Entry 4TW8 (X-ray diffraction, 3.00 A resolution); this record covers chain A.

[Chain A]
Protein: Peptidyl-prolyl cis-trans isomerase FKBP4
Organism: Homo sapiens
Notes: EC 5.2.1.8
UniProtKB: Q02790 (FKBP4_HUMAN); residues 21-255 here = UniProt positions 21-255
Amino-acid sequence (235 residues; each row starts with the number of its first residue):
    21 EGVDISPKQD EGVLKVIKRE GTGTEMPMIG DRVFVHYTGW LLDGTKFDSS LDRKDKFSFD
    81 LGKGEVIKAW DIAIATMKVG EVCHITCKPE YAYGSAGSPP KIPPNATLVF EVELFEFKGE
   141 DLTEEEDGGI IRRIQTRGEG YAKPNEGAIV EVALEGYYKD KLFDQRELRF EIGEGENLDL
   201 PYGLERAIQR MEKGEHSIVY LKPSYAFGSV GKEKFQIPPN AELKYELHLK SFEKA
Ligand contacts: iFit-FL (37M; 2-(5-{[({3-[(1R)-1-[({(2S)-1-[(2S)-2-[(1S)-cyclohex-2-en-1-yl]-2-(3,4,5-trimethoxyphenyl)acetyl]piperidin-2-yl}carbonyl)oxy]-3-(3,4-dimethoxyphenyl)propyl]phenoxy}acetyl)amino]methyl}-6-hydroxy-3-oxo-3H-xanthen-9-yl)benzoic acid): Y57, G59, W60, K66, D68, F77, G84, E85, V86, I87, W90, A112, Y113, S118, K121, I122, L128, F130

[Overview]
Chain A binds iFit-FL.
Chain A is Peptidyl-prolyl cis-trans isomerase FKBP4 (Homo sapiens); the structure, The Fk1-Fk2 domains of
FKBP52 in complex with iFit-FL, was determined by X-ray diffraction (same publication as 4TW6 and 4TW7).
